PDB entry 9PAG | electron microscopy, 3.62 A resolution | chains I and J of the 12 polymer chains in the assembly

== Chain I ==
Molecule: Synaptosomal-associated protein 25
Organism: Rattus norvegicus
Reference sequence: P60881 (SNP25_RAT); residues 1-206 here = UniProt positions 1-206
Sequence (222 residues; each row starts with the number of its first residue; numbers below 1 keep their minus sign (Met-15 is residue -15)):
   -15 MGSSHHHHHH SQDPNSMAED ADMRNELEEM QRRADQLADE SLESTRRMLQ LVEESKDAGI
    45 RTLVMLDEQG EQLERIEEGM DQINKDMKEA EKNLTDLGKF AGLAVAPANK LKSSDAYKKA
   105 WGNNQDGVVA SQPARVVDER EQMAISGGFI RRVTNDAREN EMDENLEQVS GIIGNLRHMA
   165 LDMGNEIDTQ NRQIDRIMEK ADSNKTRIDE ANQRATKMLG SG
Not modelled in the structure: -15 to 0, 83-129, 205-206
Differences from the reference sequence: expression tag (-15 to 0); conflict Ala85 (Cys in P60881), Ala88 (Cys in P60881), Ala90 (Cys in P60881), Ala92 (Cys in P60881)
UniProt features mapped onto this chain:
  - region: Gly111 to Val120 (Interaction with ZDHHC13 and ZDHHC17)
  - site ((Microbial infection) Cleavage): Arg180, Ile181, Gln197, Arg198
  - modified residue: Thr138 (Phosphothreonine), Ser154 (Phosphoserine), Ser187 (Phosphoserine)
  - mutagenesis: Val113 (V113A: Inhibits interaction with ZDHHC13 and ZDHHC17), Gln116 (Q116A: Inhibits interaction with ZDHHC13 and ZDHHC17), Pro117 (P117A: Inhibits interaction with ZDHHC13 and ZDHHC17)

== Chain J ==
Molecule: Alpha-soluble NSF attachment protein
Organism: Rattus norvegicus
Reference sequence: P54921 (SNAA_RAT); residue numbers follow UniProt; this construct covers 1-295
Sequence (296 residues; row label = number of the first residue in the row; numbering starts at 0):
     0 GMDTSGKQAE AMALLAEAER KVKNSQSFFS GLFGGSSKIE EACEIYARAA NMFKMAKNWS
    60 AAGNAFCQAA QLHLQLQSKH DAATCFVDAG NAFKKADPQE AINCLMRAIE IYTDMGRFTI
   120 AAKHHISIAE IYETELVDVE KAIAHYEQSA DYYKGEESNS SANKCLLKVA GYAAQLEQYQ
   180 KAIDIYEQVG TSAMDSPLLK YSAKDYFFKA ALCHFCIDML NAKLAVQKYE ELFPAFSDSR
   240 ECKLMKKLLE AHEEQNVDSY TESVKEYDSI SRLDQWLTTM LLRIKKTIQG DEEDLR
Not modelled in the structure: 287-295
Differences from the reference sequence: expression tag (0)

== How chain I and chain J interact ==
Contacting residue pairs - 15 pairs, chain I then chain J:
  Leu33(I) with Ile269(J), hydrophobic
  Ile44(I) with Ser201(J)
  Leu47(I) with Leu197(J), hydrophobic; Tyr200(J), hydrophobic
  Val48(I) with Leu198(J), hydrophobic
  Asp51(I) with Ser159(J); Leu197(J); Leu198(J)
  Glu55(I) with Asn158(J); Ser159(J)
  Arg59(I) with Ser157(J)
  Met163(I) with Tyr200(J), hydrophobic
  Asp166(I) with Pro196(J); Tyr200(J), hydrogen bond
  Glu170(I) with Leu197(J)
Interface residues without a listed pair, chain I (12 interface residues in all): Glu37, Glu52
Interface residues without a listed pair, chain J (12 interface residues in all): Ser160, Arg239, Ser270

== Summary ==
The chain I/chain J interface involves 12 residues from each chain, with 1 hydrogen bond. The hydrogen-bonded
pair is Asp166(I)-Tyr200(J). From UniProt: 3 mutagenesis sites on chain I.
Here chain I is Synaptosomal-associated protein 25 and chain J is Alpha-soluble NSF attachment protein, both
from Rattus norvegicus. Entry 9PAG (21bin20S complex (NSF-alphaSNAP-2:1 syntaxin-1a:SNAP-25), non-hydrolyzing,
class 7) was determined by electron microscopy (same publication as 9OJR, 9OJU, 9OJZ, 9OK3, 9OK5, 9OKC and 17
further entries).
